7X42 - chains B and D of the 6 polymer chains in the assembly; structure by electron microscopy, 3.88 A resolution.

[Chain B]
Molecule: Capsid protein VP0
Source organism: Coxsackievirus B1
UniProt: A0A7T7KAA0 (A0A7T7KAA0_9ENTO); residues 1-263 here correspond to UniProt positions 70-332 (UniProt number = residue number + 69)
Amino-acid sequence (263 residues; numbered 1 to 263; the number before each row is that of its first residue):
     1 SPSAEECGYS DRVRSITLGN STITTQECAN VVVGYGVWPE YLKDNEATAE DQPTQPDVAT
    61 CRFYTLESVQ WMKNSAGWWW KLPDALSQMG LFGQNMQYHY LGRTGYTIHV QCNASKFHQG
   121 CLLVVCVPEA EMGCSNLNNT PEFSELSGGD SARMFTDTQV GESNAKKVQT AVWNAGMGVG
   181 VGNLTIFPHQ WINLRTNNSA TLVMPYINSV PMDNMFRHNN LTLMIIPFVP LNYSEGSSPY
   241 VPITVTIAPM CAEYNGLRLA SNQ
Not modelled in the structure: 1-9, 262-263

[Chain D]
Molecule: Capsid protein VP4
Source organism: Coxsackievirus B1
UniProt: A0A2S1FMR1 (A0A2S1FMR1_9ENTO); numbering as in UniProt (aligned over 1-69)
Amino-acid sequence (69 residues; numbered 1 to 69; the number before each row is that of its first residue):
     1 MGAQVSTQKT GAHETGLNAS GNSVIHYTNI NYYKDAASNS ANRQDFTQDP GKFTEPVKDI
    61 MVKTMPALN
Not modelled in the structure: 13-24
Construct notes: conflict Val24 (Ile in A0A2S1FMR1)

[Chain B / chain D interface]
Contacting residue pairs (13; chain B residue first):
  Ser10(B) - Asn69(D)  hydrogen bond (side chain-backbone)
  Asp11(B) - Asn69(D)  hydrogen bond (backbone-backbone)
  Arg12(B) - Leu68(D)
  Arg12(B) - Asn69(D)
  Asn30(B) - Val57(D)
  Asn30(B) - Asp59(D)
  Val31(B) - Val57(D)
  Val31(B) - Lys58(D)  hydrogen bond (backbone-backbone)
  Val32(B) - Pro56(D)
  Val33(B) - Pro56(D)  hydrogen bond (backbone-backbone)
  Val33(B) - Lys58(D)
  Tyr35(B) - Lys52(D)
  Tyr35(B) - Phe53(D)  hydrophobic
Other interface residues (no listed pair), chain B (12 interface residues in all): Arg14, Cys28, Gly34, Trp38
Other interface residues (no listed pair), chain D (10 interface residues in all): Met61, Ala67

[Summary]
12 residues of chain B face 10 of chain D across their interface, with 4 hydrogen bonds. Polar contacts
include Ser10(B)-Asn69(D), Asp11(B)-Asn69(D) and Val31(B)-Lys58(D).
Chain B is Capsid protein VP0 and chain D is Capsid protein VP4, both from Coxsackievirus B1; the structure,
Cryo-EM structure of Coxsackievirus B1 pre-A-particle in complex with nAb 8A10 (classified from CVB1 mature
virion ..., was determined by electron microscopy together with 7X2G, 7X2I, 7X2O, 7X2T, 7X2W, 7X35 and 7
further entries from the same study.
